PDB entry 9GCH | electron microscopy, 1.90 A resolution | chains F and T of the 6 polymer chains in the assembly

Chain F:
Name: tRNA methyltransferase 10 homolog C
From: Homo sapiens
Notes: EC 2.1.1.-, 2.1.1.218, 2.1.1.221
UniProt: Q7L0Y3 (TM10C_HUMAN); numbering as in UniProt (aligned over 70-403)
Chain sequence (356 residues; each row starts with the number of its first residue):
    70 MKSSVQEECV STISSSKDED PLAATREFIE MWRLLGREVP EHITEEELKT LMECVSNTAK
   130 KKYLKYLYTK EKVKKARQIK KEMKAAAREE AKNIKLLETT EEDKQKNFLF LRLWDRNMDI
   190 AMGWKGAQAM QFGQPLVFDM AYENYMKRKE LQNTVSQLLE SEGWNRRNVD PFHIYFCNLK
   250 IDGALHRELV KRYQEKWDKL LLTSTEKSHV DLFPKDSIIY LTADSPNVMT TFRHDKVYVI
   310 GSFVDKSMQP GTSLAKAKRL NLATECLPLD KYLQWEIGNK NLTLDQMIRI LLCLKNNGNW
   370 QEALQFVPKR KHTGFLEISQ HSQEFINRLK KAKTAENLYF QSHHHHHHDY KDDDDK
Disordered / not traced: 70-91, 165-174, 386-425
Construct notes: expression tag (404-425)
Ligand contacts: S-adenosylmethionine (SAM): Leu290, Thr291, Ala292, Asp293, Val308, Ile309, Gly310, Phe312, Asp314, Gln318, Pro319, Gly320, Thr321, Ser322, Glu334, Cys335, Leu336, Leu338, Lys349, Asn350, Leu351, Leu353, Met356
Swiss-Prot annotation at these positions:
  - modified residue: Ser84 (Phosphoserine)
  - natural variant: Arg181 (R181L: In COXPD30), Thr272 (T272A: In COXPD30)
  - mutagenesis: Asp314 (D314N: Abolished mitochondrial tRNA methylation. Does not affect mitochondrial tRNA 5'-end processing)

Chain T:
Molecule: mt-tRNA-His-CCA
Sequence (71 nucleotides; each row starts with the number of its first residue):
     2 UAAAUAUAGU UUAACCAAAA CAUCAGAUUG UGAAUCUGAC AACAGAGGCU UACGACCCCU
    62 UAUUUACCCC A
Disordered / not traced: 16-18, 72
Covalently attached groups: guanosine-5'-triphosphate (GTP) linked to U2
Ion coordination: Mg2+ near U11 (its only coordinating residue here)

Chain F / chain T interface:
Contacting residue pairs - 104 pairs, chain F then chain T:
  Leu104(F) - U52(T)  hydrogen bond to the sugar
  Gly105(F) - A53(T)  sugar contact
  Arg106(F) - U51(T)  hydrogen bond to the base
  Arg106(F) - A53(T)  salt bridge to the phosphate
  Ser125(F) - G48(T)  hydrogen bond to the phosphate
  Ser125(F) - G49(T)  hydrogen bond to the phosphate
  Asn126(F) - G49(T)  phosphate contact
  Thr127(F) - G48(T)  base contact
  Thr127(F) - G49(T)  hydrogen bond to the phosphate
  Ala128(F) - G48(T)  phosphate contact
  Lys130(F) - C50(T)  base contact
  Lys130(F) - C54(T)  salt bridge to the phosphate
  Lys131(F) - A47(T)  salt bridge to the phosphate
  Lys131(F) - G48(T)  salt bridge to the phosphate
  Tyr135(F) - A42(T)  hydrogen bond to the phosphate
  Tyr135(F) - A43(T)  stacking on the base
  Lys139(F) - A42(T)  salt bridge to the phosphate
  Lys141(F) - A19(T)  sugar contact
  Val142(F) - A42(T)  base contact
  Lys143(F) - A42(T)  base contact
  Ala145(F) - A20(T)  phosphate contact
  Arg146(F) - A20(T)  salt bridge to the phosphate
  Lys149(F) - A20(T)  hydrogen bond to the phosphate
  Lys149(F) - A21(T)  salt bridge to the phosphate
  Lys150(F) - U38(T)  salt bridge to the phosphate
  Lys153(F) - C37(T)  phosphate contact
  Arg157(F) - U36(T)  hydrogen bond to the sugar
  Arg157(F) - C37(T)  phosphate contact
  Phe177(F) - U32(T)  stacking on the base
  Phe179(F) - U32(T)  hydrogen bond to the base
  Leu180(F) - G31(T)  base contact
  Leu180(F) - U32(T)  base contact
  Arg181(F) - U30(T)  hydrogen bond to the sugar
  Arg181(F) - G31(T)  salt bridge to the phosphate
  Arg181(F) - U32(T)  base contact
  Arg181(F) - G33(T)  phosphate contact
  Arg181(F) - A34(T)  salt bridge to the phosphate
  Leu182(F) - U29(T)  sugar contact
  Leu182(F) - U30(T)  base contact
  Trp183(F) - U30(T)  base contact
  Asp184(F) - A28(T)  base contact
  Asp184(F) - U30(T)  hydrogen bond to the base
  Arg185(F) - U29(T)  hydrogen bond to the base
  Arg185(F) - U30(T)  hydrogen bond to the base
  Lys216(F) - G46(T)  phosphate contact
  Lys216(F) - A47(T)  salt bridge to the phosphate
  Lys218(F) - A43(T)  hydrogen bond to the sugar
  Lys218(F) - G46(T)  salt bridge to the phosphate
  Asn222(F) - A9(T)  hydrogen bond to the sugar
  Asn222(F) - G10(T)  hydrogen bond to the phosphate
  Ser225(F) - C41(T)  hydrogen bond to the sugar
  Gln226(F) - A9(T)  hydrogen bond to the base
  Leu228(F) - U24(T)  sugar contact
  Leu228(F) - C25(T)  sugar contact
  Glu229(F) - G10(T)  sugar contact
  Glu229(F) - U24(T)  sugar contact
  Gly232(F) - C25(T)  phosphate contact
  Arg235(F) - C25(T)  phosphate contact
  Arg235(F) - A26(T)  salt bridge to the phosphate
  Arg236(F) - U24(T)  salt bridge to the phosphate
  Arg236(F) - C25(T)  salt bridge to the phosphate
  Arg261(F) - C25(T)  sugar contact
  Arg261(F) - A40(T)  hydrogen bond to the sugar
  Arg261(F) - C41(T)  hydrogen bond to the sugar
  Tyr262(F) - C25(T)  sugar contact
  Tyr262(F) - A26(T)  sugar contact
  Gln263(F) - A26(T)  sugar contact
  Glu264(F) - G27(T)  sugar contact
  Lys265(F) - A26(T)  phosphate contact
  Lys265(F) - G27(T)  phosphate contact
  Val313(F) - A9(T)  base contact
  Asp314(F) - A9(T)  hydrogen bond to the base
  Lys315(F) - A9(T)  salt bridge to the phosphate
  Lys315(F) - A45(T)  hydrogen bond to the sugar
  Lys315(F) - G46(T)  salt bridge to the phosphate
  Ser316(F) - G46(T)  hydrogen bond to the sugar
  Met317(F) - U62(T)  base contact
  Met317(F) - A63(T)  sugar contact
  Pro319(F) - U62(T)  phosphate contact
  Asp339(F) - U65(T)  phosphate contact
  Trp344(F) - U64(T)  phosphate contact
  Trp344(F) - U65(T)  sugar contact
  Glu345(F) - U64(T)  hydrogen bond to the sugar
  Glu345(F) - U65(T)  sugar contact
  Ile346(F) - U6(T)  sugar contact
  Ile346(F) - A7(T)  sugar contact
  Ile346(F) - U8(T)  phosphate contact
  Ile346(F) - U64(T)  sugar contact
  Gly347(F) - U64(T)  sugar contact
  Asn348(F) - A9(T)  base contact
  Asn348(F) - A63(T)  sugar contact
  Lys349(F) - U64(T)  phosphate contact
  Lys349(F) - U65(T)  salt bridge to the phosphate
  Thr352(F) - A9(T)  sugar contact
  Asp354(F) - G10(T)  hydrogen bond to the sugar
  Gln355(F) - G10(T)  hydrogen bond to the phosphate
  Gln355(F) - U11(T)  hydrogen bond to the phosphate
  Arg358(F) - G10(T)  hydrogen bond to the sugar
  Pro377(F) - U11(T)  phosphate contact
  Pro377(F) - U12(T)  phosphate contact
  Lys378(F) - U12(T)  hydrogen bond to the phosphate
  Arg379(F) - U8(T)  salt bridge to the phosphate
  Arg379(F) - U11(T)  salt bridge to the phosphate
  Arg379(F) - U12(T)  salt bridge to the phosphate
Interface residues without a listed pair, chain F (73 interface residues in all): Glu107, Tyr132, Lys134, Gln221, Trp233, Lys268, Phe312, Gln343, Asn350, Lys380
Interface residues without a listed pair, chain T (46 interface residues in all): A23, C44, G55, U66

Overview:
Chain F and chain T form an interface of 73 and 46 residues respectively; the contacts include 29 hydrogen
bonds, 21 salt bridges and 2 aromatic stacking contacts. Polar contacts include Arg106(F)-U51(T),
Phe179(F)-U32(T) and Asp184(F)-U30(T). Chain F binds S-adenosylmethionine. Covalently linked GTP: at U2(T).
Chain F is tRNA methyltransferase 10 homolog C (Homo sapiens) and chain T is mt-tRNA-His-CCA; the structure,
Human mitochondrial RNase Z with tRNA-His-CCA, SDR5C1/TRMT10C focus, was determined by electron microscopy,
deposited together with 9EY0.
